Entry 5H8J (X-ray diffraction, 2.19 A resolution); this record covers chains D and E of the 8 polymer chains in the assembly.

# Chain D (and E)
Name: N-carbamoylputrescine amidohydrolase
From: Medicago truncatula
Notes: chain E of this document is another copy of the same molecule, construct and numbering; everything in this record applies to it too
Reference sequence: G7ITU5 (G7ITU5_MEDTR); numbering as in UniProt (aligned over 1-301)
Chain sequence (304 residues; each row starts with the number of its first residue; numbers below 1 keep their minus sign (Ser-2 is residue -2)):
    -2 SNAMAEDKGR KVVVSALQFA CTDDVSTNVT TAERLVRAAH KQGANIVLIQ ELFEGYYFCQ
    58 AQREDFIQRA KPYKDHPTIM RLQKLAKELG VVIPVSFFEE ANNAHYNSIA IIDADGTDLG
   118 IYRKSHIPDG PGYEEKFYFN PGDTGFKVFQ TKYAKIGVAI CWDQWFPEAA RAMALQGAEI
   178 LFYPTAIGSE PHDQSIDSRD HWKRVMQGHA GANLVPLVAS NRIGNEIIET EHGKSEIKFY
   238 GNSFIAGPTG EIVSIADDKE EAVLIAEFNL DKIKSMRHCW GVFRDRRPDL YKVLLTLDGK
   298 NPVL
Disordered / not traced: -2 to 3 (chain E: -2 to 4)
Sequence notes: expression tag (-2 to 0)
Residues lining bound ligands: pentane-1,5-diamine (N2P): Glu48, Tyr54, Lys121, Pro125, Tyr130, Glu132, Cys158, Trp159, Ala183, Ile184, Glu187
What the authors report for this chain:
  - binding site for pentane-1,5-diamine: Glu187
  - allosteric site: Asp194, His198, Glu248 (from molecular simulation)

# Chain D / chain E interface
Residue-residue contacts (45; chain D residue first):
  Gln59(D) - Asp126(E)
  Gln59(D) - Gly127(E)
  Gln59(D) - Pro128(E)
  Gln59(D) - Glu131(E)  hydrogen bond
  Ala98(D) - Asp295(E)
  Asn99(D) - Asp295(E)  hydrogen bond (side chain-backbone)
  Ala101(D) - Leu294(E)
  Ala101(D) - Asp295(E)
  Tyr103(D) - Leu294(E)
  Tyr103(D) - Asp295(E)
  Arg120(D) - Asp295(E)  salt bridge
  Arg120(D) - Asn298(E)
  Asp126(D) - Gln59(E)
  Asp126(D) - Lys133(E)
  Asp126(D) - Phe134(E)  hydrogen bond (side chain-backbone)
  Gly127(D) - Gln59(E)
  Gly127(D) - Phe134(E)
  Pro128(D) - Gln59(E)
  Pro128(D) - Glu228(E)
  Glu131(D) - Gln59(E)  hydrogen bond
  Lys133(D) - Asp126(E)
  Lys133(D) - Lys133(E)
  Phe134(D) - Asp126(E)  hydrogen bond (backbone-side chain)
  Phe134(D) - Gly127(E)
  Asn137(D) - Leu294(E)
  Asp140(D) - Leu294(E)
  Asp140(D) - Leu301(E)
  Thr141(D) - Leu301(E)
  Gly142(D) - Leu301(E)
  Glu228(D) - Pro128(E)
  Glu228(D) - His189(E)
  His229(D) - His229(E)
  Leu294(D) - Ala101(E)
  Leu294(D) - Tyr103(E)
  Leu294(D) - Asn137(E)
  Leu294(D) - Asp140(E)
  Asp295(D) - Ala98(E)
  Asp295(D) - Asn99(E)  hydrogen bond (backbone-side chain)
  Asp295(D) - Ala101(E)
  Asp295(D) - Tyr103(E)
  Asp295(D) - Arg120(E)  salt bridge
  Asn298(D) - Arg120(E)
  Val300(D) - Asp140(E)
  Leu301(D) - Asp140(E)
  Leu301(D) - Gly142(E)
Also at the interface, not in a pair above, chain D (26 interface residues in all): Pro138, His189, Gly296
Also at the interface, not in a pair above, chain E (27 interface residues in all): Pro138, Thr141, Gly296, Lys297, Val300

# In short
The interface between chain D and chain E involves 26 residues on one side and 27 on the other; the contacts
include 6 hydrogen bonds and 2 salt bridges. Among the polar pairs are Arg120(D)-Asp295(E), Gln59(D)-Glu131(E)
and Asn99(D)-Asp295(E). From the paper: a binding site for pentane-1,5-diamine at Glu187(D); an allosteric
site at Asp194(D), His198(D) and Glu248(D).
Chain D and chain E are both N-carbamoylputrescine amidohydrolase (Medicago truncatula); the structure,
Crystal structure of Medicago truncatula N-carbamoylputrescine amidohydrolase (MtCPA) in complex with
cadaverine, was determined by X-ray diffraction together with 5H8I, 5H8K and 5H8L from the same study.
